7N1H - chains G and F of the 16 polymer chains in the assembly; structure by electron microscopy, 4.30 A resolution (low resolution: residue-level contacts below are approximate; hydrogen-bond / salt-bridge calls are withheld).

# Chain G (and F)
Protein: E2 envelope glycoprotein
From: Venezuelan equine encephalitis virus
Notes: chain F of this document is another copy of the same molecule, construct and numbering; everything in this record applies to it too
UniProt: A0A0C4MX98 (A0A0C4MX98_9VIRU); residues 1-423 here correspond to UniProt positions 335-757 (UniProt number = residue number + 334)
Sequence (423 residues; numbered 1 to 423; the number before each row is that of its first residue):
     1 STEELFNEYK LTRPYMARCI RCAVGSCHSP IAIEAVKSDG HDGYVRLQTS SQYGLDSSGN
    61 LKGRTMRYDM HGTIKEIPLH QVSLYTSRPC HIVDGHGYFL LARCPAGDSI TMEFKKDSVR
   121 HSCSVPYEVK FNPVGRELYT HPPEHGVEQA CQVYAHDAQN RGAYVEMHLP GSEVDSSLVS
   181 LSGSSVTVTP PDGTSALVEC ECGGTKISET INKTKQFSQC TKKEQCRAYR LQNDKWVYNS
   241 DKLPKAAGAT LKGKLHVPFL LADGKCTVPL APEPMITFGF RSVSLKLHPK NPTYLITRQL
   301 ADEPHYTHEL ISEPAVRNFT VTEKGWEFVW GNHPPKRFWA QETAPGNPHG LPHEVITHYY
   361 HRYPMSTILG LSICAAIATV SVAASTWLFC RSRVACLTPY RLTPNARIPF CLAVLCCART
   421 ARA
Disulfides: Cys19-Cys123, Cys22-Cys27, Cys90-Cys104, Cys151-Cys266, Cys396-Cys417
Covalent attachments: N-acetylglucosamine (NAG) linked to Asn318

# Chain G / chain F interface
Residue-residue contacts - 17 pairs, chain G then chain F:
  Ile20(G) - Pro142(F)
  Ile20(G) - Pro143(F)
  Ile20(G) - Glu144(F)
  Arg21(G) - Arg103(F)
  Arg21(G) - Pro142(F)
  Ala23(G) - His91(F)
  Ala23(G) - Arg103(F)
  Val24(G) - Val93(F)
  Tyr85(G) - Arg88(F)
  Tyr85(G) - Pro89(F)
  Thr86(G) - Arg88(F)
  Ser87(G) - Arg88(F)
  Ser109(G) - His141(F)
  Val119(G) - His80(F)
  Arg120(G) - His80(F)
  Ser122(G) - His91(F)
  Lys242(G) - Glu144(F)
Interface residues without a listed pair, chain G (16 interface residues in all): Gly25, Glu113, Ser118, Ser124
Interface residues without a listed pair, chain F (13 interface residues in all): Tyr44, Ser87, Ile92

# Overview
16 residues of chain G and 13 residues of chain F are in contact.
Both chains are E2 envelope glycoprotein (Venezuelan equine encephalitis virus). Entry 7N1H (CryoEM structure
of Venezuelan equine encephalitis virus VLP in complex with the LDLRAD3 receptor) was determined by electron
microscopy together with 7N1I from the same study.
